PDB entry 6QL9 | X-ray diffraction, 2.82 A resolution | chains J and L of the 12 polymer chains in the assembly

Chain J:
Molecule: Fatty acid synthase subunit beta
Source organism: Saccharomyces cerevisiae (strain ATCC 204508 / S288c)
Notes: EC 2.3.1.86, 4.2.1.59, 1.3.1.9, 2.3.1.38, 2.3.1.39, 3.1.2.14
Reference sequence: P07149 (FAS1_YEAST); numbering as in UniProt (aligned over 1-2051)
Amino-acid sequence (2051 residues; row label = number of the first residue in the row):
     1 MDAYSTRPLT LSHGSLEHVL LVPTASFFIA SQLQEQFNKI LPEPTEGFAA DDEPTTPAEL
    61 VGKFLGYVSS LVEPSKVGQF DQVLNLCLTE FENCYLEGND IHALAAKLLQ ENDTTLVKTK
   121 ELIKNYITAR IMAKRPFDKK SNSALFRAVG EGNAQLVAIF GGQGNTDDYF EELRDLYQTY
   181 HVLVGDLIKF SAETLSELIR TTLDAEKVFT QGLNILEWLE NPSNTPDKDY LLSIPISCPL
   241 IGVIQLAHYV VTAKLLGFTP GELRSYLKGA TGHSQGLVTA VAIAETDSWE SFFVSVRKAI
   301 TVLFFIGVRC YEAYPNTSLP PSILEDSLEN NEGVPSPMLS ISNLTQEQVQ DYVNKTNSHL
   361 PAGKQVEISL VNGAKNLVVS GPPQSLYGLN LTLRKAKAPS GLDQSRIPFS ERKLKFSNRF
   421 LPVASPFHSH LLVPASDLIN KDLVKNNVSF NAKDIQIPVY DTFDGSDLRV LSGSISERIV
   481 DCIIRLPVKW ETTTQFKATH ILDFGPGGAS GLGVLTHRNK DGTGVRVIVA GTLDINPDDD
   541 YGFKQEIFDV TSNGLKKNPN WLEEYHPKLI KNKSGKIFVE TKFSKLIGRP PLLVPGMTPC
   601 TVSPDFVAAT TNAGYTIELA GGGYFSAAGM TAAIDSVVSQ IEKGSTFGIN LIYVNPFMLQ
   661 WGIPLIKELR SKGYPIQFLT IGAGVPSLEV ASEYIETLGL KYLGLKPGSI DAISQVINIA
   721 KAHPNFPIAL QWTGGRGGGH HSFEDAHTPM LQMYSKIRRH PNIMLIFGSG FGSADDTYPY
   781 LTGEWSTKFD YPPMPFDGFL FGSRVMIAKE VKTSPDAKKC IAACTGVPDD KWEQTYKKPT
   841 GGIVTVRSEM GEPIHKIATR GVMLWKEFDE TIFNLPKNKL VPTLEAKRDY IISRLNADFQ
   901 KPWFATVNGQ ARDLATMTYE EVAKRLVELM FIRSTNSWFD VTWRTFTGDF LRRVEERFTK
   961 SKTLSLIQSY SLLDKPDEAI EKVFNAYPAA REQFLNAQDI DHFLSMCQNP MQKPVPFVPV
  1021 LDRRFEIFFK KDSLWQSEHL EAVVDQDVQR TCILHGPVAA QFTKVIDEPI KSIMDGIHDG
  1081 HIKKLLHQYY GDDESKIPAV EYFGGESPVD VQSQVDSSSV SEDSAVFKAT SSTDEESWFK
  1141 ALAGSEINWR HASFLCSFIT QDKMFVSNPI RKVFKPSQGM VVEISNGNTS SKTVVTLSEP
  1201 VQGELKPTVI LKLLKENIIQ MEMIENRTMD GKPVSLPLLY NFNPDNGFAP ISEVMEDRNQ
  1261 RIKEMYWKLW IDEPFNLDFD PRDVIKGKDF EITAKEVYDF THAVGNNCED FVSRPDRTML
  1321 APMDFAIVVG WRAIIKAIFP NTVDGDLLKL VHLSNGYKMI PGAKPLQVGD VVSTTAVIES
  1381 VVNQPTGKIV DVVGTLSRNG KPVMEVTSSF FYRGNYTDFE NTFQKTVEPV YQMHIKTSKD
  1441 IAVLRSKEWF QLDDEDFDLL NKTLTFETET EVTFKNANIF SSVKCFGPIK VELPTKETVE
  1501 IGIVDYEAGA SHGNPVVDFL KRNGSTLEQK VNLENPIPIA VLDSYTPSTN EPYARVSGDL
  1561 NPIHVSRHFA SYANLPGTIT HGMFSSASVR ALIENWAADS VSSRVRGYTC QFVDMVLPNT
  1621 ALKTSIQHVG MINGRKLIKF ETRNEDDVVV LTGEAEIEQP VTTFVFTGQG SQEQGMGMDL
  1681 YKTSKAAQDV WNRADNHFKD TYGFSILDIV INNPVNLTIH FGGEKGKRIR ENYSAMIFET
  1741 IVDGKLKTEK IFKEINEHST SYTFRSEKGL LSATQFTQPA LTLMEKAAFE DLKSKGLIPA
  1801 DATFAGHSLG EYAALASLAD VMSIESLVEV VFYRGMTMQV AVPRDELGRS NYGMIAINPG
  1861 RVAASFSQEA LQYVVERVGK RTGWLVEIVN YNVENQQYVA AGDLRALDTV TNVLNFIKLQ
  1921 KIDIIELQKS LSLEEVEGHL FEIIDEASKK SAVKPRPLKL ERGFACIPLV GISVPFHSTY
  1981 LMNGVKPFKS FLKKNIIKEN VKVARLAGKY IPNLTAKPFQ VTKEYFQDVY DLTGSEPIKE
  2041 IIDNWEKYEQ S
Not modelled in the structure: 1-3, 1111-1122, 2051
UniProt features mapped onto this chain:
  - active site: Ser274 (For acetyltransferase activity), Ser1808 (For malonyltransferase activity)
  - modified residue: Met1 (N-acetylmethionine), Thr733 (Phosphothreonine), Ser1121 (Phosphoserine)
  - cross-link: Lys1364 (Glycyl lysine isopeptide (Lys-Gly) (interchain with G-Cter in ubiquitin))

Chain L:
Molecule: Fatty acid synthase subunit beta
Source organism: Saccharomyces cerevisiae (strain ATCC 204508 / S288c)
Notes: EC 2.3.1.86, 4.2.1.59, 1.3.1.9, 2.3.1.38, 2.3.1.39, 3.1.2.14
Reference sequence: P07149 (FAS1_YEAST); residues 1-2051 here = UniProt positions 1-2051
Amino-acid sequence (2051 residues; row label = number of the first residue in the row):
     1 MDAYSTRPLT LSHGSLEHVL LVPTASFFIA SQLQEQFNKI LPEPTEGFAA DDEPTTPAEL
    61 VGKFLGYVSS LVEPSKVGQF DQVLNLCLTE FENCYLEGND IHALAAKLLQ ENDTTLVKTK
   121 ELIKNYITAR IMAKRPFDKK SNSALFRAVG EGNAQLVAIF GGQGNTDDYF EELRDLYQTY
   181 HVLVGDLIKF SAETLSELIR TTLDAEKVFT QGLNILEWLE NPSNTPDKDY LLSIPISCPL
   241 IGVIQLAHYV VTAKLLGFTP GELRSYLKGA TGHSQGLVTA VAIAETDSWE SFFVSVRKAI
   301 TVLFFIGVRC YEAYPNTSLP PSILEDSLEN NEGVPSPMLS ISNLTQEQVQ DYVNKTNSHL
   361 PAGKQVEISL VNGAKNLVVS GPPQSLYGLN LTLRKAKAPS GLDQSRIPFS ERKLKFSNRF
   421 LPVASPFHSH LLVPASDLIN KDLVKNNVSF NAKDIQIPVY DTFDGSDLRV LSGSISERIV
   481 DCIIRLPVKW ETTTQFKATH ILDFGPGGAS GLGVLTHRNK DGTGVRVIVA GTLDINPDDD
   541 YGFKQEIFDV TSNGLKKNPN WLEEYHPKLI KNKSGKIFVE TKFSKLIGRP PLLVPGMTPC
   601 TVSPDFVAAT TNAGYTIELA GGGYFSAAGM TAAIDSVVSQ IEKGSTFGIN LIYVNPFMLQ
   661 WGIPLIKELR SKGYPIQFLT IGAGVPSLEV ASEYIETLGL KYLGLKPGSI DAISQVINIA
   721 KAHPNFPIAL QWTGGRGGGH HSFEDAHTPM LQMYSKIRRH PNIMLIFGSG FGSADDTYPY
   781 LTGEWSTKFD YPPMPFDGFL FGSRVMIAKE VKTSPDAKKC IAACTGVPDD KWEQTYKKPT
   841 GGIVTVRSEM GEPIHKIATR GVMLWKEFDE TIFNLPKNKL VPTLEAKRDY IISRLNADFQ
   901 KPWFATVNGQ ARDLATMTYE EVAKRLVELM FIRSTNSWFD VTWRTFTGDF LRRVEERFTK
   961 SKTLSLIQSY SLLDKPDEAI EKVFNAYPAA REQFLNAQDI DHFLSMCQNP MQKPVPFVPV
  1021 LDRRFEIFFK KDSLWQSEHL EAVVDQDVQR TCILHGPVAA QFTKVIDEPI KSIMDGIHDG
  1081 HIKKLLHQYY GDDESKIPAV EYFGGESPVD VQSQVDSSSV SEDSAVFKAT SSTDEESWFK
  1141 ALAGSEINWR HASFLCSFIT QDKMFVSNPI RKVFKPSQGM VVEISNGNTS SKTVVTLSEP
  1201 VQGELKPTVI LKLLKENIIQ MEMIENRTMD GKPVSLPLLY NFNPDNGFAP ISEVMEDRNQ
  1261 RIKEMYWKLW IDEPFNLDFD PRDVIKGKDF EITAKEVYDF THAVGNNCED FVSRPDRTML
  1321 APMDFAIVVG WRAIIKAIFP NTVDGDLLKL VHLSNGYKMI PGAKPLQVGD VVSTTAVIES
  1381 VVNQPTGKIV DVVGTLSRNG KPVMEVTSSF FYRGNYTDFE NTFQKTVEPV YQMHIKTSKD
  1441 IAVLRSKEWF QLDDEDFDLL NKTLTFETET EVTFKNANIF SSVKCFGPIK VELPTKETVE
  1501 IGIVDYEAGA SHGNPVVDFL KRNGSTLEQK VNLENPIPIA VLDSYTPSTN EPYARVSGDL
  1561 NPIHVSRHFA SYANLPGTIT HGMFSSASVR ALIENWAADS VSSRVRGYTC QFVDMVLPNT
  1621 ALKTSIQHVG MINGRKLIKF ETRNEDDVVV LTGEAEIEQP VTTFVFTGQG SQEQGMGMDL
  1681 YKTSKAAQDV WNRADNHFKD TYGFSILDIV INNPVNLTIH FGGEKGKRIR ENYSAMIFET
  1741 IVDGKLKTEK IFKEINEHST SYTFRSEKGL LSATQFTQPA LTLMEKAAFE DLKSKGLIPA
  1801 DATFAGHSLG EYAALASLAD VMSIESLVEV VFYRGMTMQV AVPRDELGRS NYGMIAINPG
  1861 RVAASFSQEA LQYVVERVGK RTGWLVEIVN YNVENQQYVA AGDLRALDTV TNVLNFIKLQ
  1921 KIDIIELQKS LSLEEVEGHL FEIIDEASKK SAVKPRPLKL ERGFACIPLV GISVPFHSTY
  1981 LMNGVKPFKS FLKKNIIKEN VKVARLAGKY IPNLTAKPFQ VTKEYFQDVY DLTGSEPIKE
  2041 IIDNWEKYEQ S
Not modelled in the structure: 1-3, 1111-1121, 2051
Modified residues: Ser1808 ((2S)-2-azanyl-3-(3-oxidanyl-3-oxidanylidene-propanoyl)oxy-propanoic acid; J8W)
UniProt features mapped onto this chain:
  - active site: Ser274 (For acetyltransferase activity)
  - modified residue: Met1 (N-acetylmethionine), Thr733 (Phosphothreonine), Ser1121 (Phosphoserine)
  - cross-link: Lys1364 (Glycyl lysine isopeptide (Lys-Gly) (interchain with G-Cter in ubiquitin))

How chain J and chain L interact:
Contacting residue pairs (22; chain J residue first):
  Ser5(J) with Gln79(L), hydrogen bond
  Arg7(J) with Phe28(L); Ser31(L); Gln32(L)
  Pro8(J) with Gln32(L); Gln36(L)
  Thr24(J) with Phe28(L)
  Tyr1298(J) with Lys207(L)
  Asn1307(J) with Thr317(L); Ser318(L), hydrogen bond (backbone-backbone)
  Glu1309(J) with Thr317(L)
  Val1312(J) with Thr317(L)
  Arg1314(J) with Tyr314(L); Pro315(L), hydrogen bond (side chain-backbone); Thr317(L)
  Asn1595(J) with Ser318(L), hydrogen bond; Pro321(L)
  Trp1596(J) with Pro321(L), hydrophobic
  Asp1599(J) with Pro320(L); Pro321(L); Ser322(L), hydrogen bond
  Ser1600(J) with Ser318(L)
Interface residues without a listed pair, chain J (17 interface residues in all): Thr6, Phe27, His1302, Cys1308
Interface residues without a listed pair, chain L (16 interface residues in all): Glu35, Asn316, Leu319

Overview:
17 residues of chain J face 16 of chain L across their interface, with 5 hydrogen bonds. Polar pairs include
Ser5(J)-Gln79(L), Arg1314(J)-Pro315(L) and Asn1595(J)-Ser318(L). Curated annotation (UniProt) lists
active-site residues Ser274(J) and Ser1808(J) on chain J; active-site residue Ser274(L) on chain L.
Here chain J is Fatty acid synthase subunit beta and chain L is Fatty acid synthase subunit beta, both from
Saccharomyces cerevisiae (strain ATCC 204508 / S288c). Entry 6QL9 (Structure of Fatty acid synthase complex
from Saccharomyces cerevisiae at 2.9 Angstrom) was determined by X-ray diffraction together with 6QL5, 6QL6
and 6QL7 from the same study.
